7D3L - chains 2 and 3 of the 6 polymer chains in the assembly; structure by electron microscopy, 3.68 A resolution.

# Chain 2
Name: O/tibet/99 VP2
Organism: Foot-and-mouth disease virus
Amino-acid sequence (218 residues; numbered 1 to 218; the number before each row is that of its first residue):
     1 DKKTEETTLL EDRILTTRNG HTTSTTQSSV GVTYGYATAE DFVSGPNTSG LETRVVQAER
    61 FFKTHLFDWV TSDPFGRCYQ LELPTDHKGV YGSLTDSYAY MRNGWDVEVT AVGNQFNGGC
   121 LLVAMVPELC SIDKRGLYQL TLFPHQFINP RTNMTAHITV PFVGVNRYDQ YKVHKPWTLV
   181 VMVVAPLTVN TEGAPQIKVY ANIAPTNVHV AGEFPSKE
Not modelled in the structure: 1-12

# Chain 3
Name: O/tibet/99 VP3
Organism: Foot-and-mouth disease virus
Amino-acid sequence (220 residues; numbered 1 to 220; the number before each row is that of its first residue):
     1 GIFPVACSDG YGGLVTTDPK TADPAYGKVF NPPRNMLPGR FTNFLDVAEA CPTFLHFEGD
    61 VPYVTTKTDS DRVLAQFDLS LAAKHMSNTF LAGLAQYYTQ YSGTINLHFM FTGPTDAKAR
   121 YMIAYAPPGM EPPKTPEAAA HCIHAEWDTG LNSKFTFSIP YLSAADYAYT ASDAAETTNV
   181 QGWVCLFQIT HGKADGDALV VLASAGKDFE LRLPVDARTQ
Not modelled in the structure: 220
From the paper describing this entry:
  - mutagenesis - D173A: decreased growth

# Interface between chain 2 and chain 3
Residue-residue contacts (40; chain 2 residue first):
  Pro46(2) - Asp166(3)
  Asn47(2) - Tyr161(3)
  Asn47(2) - Leu162(3)
  Asn47(2) - Ser163(3)  hydrogen bond (backbone-backbone)
  Asn47(2) - Ala164(3)  hydrogen bond (side chain-backbone)
  Asn47(2) - Ala165(3)
  Asn47(2) - Asp166(3)
  Thr48(2) - Tyr161(3)
  Thr48(2) - Leu162(3)
  Ser49(2) - Tyr161(3)  hydrogen bond (side chain-backbone)
  Leu51(2) - Ile143(3)  hydrophobic
  Leu51(2) - Pro160(3)  hydrophobic
  Leu51(2) - Leu162(3)  hydrophobic
  Ala99(2) - Pro127(3)  hydrophobic
  Ala99(2) - Pro128(3)
  Tyr100(2) - Pro128(3)
  Tyr100(2) - Leu162(3)  hydrogen bond (side chain-backbone)
  Tyr100(2) - Ser163(3)
  Tyr100(2) - Ala164(3)
  Asn166(2) - Ala164(3)
  Arg167(2) - Asp166(3)  salt bridge
  Tyr168(2) - Ala164(3)
  Gly212(2) - Pro127(3)
  Gly212(2) - Leu162(3)
  Glu213(2) - Pro127(3)
  Glu213(2) - His141(3)
  Glu213(2) - Cys142(3)
  Glu213(2) - Ile143(3)
  Phe214(2) - Pro127(3)  hydrophobic
  Phe214(2) - Pro128(3)
  Phe214(2) - Gly129(3)
  Phe214(2) - Met130(3)  hydrophobic
  Phe214(2) - His141(3)
  Pro215(2) - Met130(3)
  Pro215(2) - Pro133(3)
  Pro215(2) - Ala138(3)
  Pro215(2) - His141(3)
  Pro215(2) - Cys142(3)
  Ser216(2) - Ala138(3)  hydrogen bond (backbone-backbone)
  Ser216(2) - His141(3)
Interface residues without a listed pair, chain 2 (18 interface residues in all): Asp96, Gln170, Glu218
Interface residues without a listed pair, chain 3 (19 interface residues in all): Ala126, Glu131, Val180

# In short
The interface between chain 2 and chain 3 involves 18 residues on one side and 19 on the other, with 5
hydrogen bonds and 1 salt bridge. Among the polar pairs are Arg167(2)-Asp166(3), Asn47(2)-Ala164(3) and
Ser49(2)-Tyr161(3). From the paper: D173A of chain 3 reduces growth.
Chain 2 is O/tibet/99 VP2 and chain 3 is O/tibet/99 VP3, both from Foot-and-mouth disease virus; the
structure, Foot and mouth disease virus O/tibet/99-bound the single chain fragmen antibody F145, was
determined by electron microscopy (same publication as 7D3K, 7D3M and 7D3R).
